PDB entry 9MLY | electron microscopy, 2.33 A resolution | chains B and D of the 4 polymer chains in the assembly

[Chain B (and D)]
Protein: Nitrogenase molybdenum-iron protein beta chain
From: Azotobacter vinelandii
Notes: EC 1.18.6.1; chain D of this document is another copy of the same molecule, construct and numbering; everything in this record applies to it too
UniProt: P07329 (NIFK_AZOVI); numbering as in UniProt (aligned over 1-523)
Chain sequence (523 residues; numbered 1 to 523; the number before each row is that of its first residue):
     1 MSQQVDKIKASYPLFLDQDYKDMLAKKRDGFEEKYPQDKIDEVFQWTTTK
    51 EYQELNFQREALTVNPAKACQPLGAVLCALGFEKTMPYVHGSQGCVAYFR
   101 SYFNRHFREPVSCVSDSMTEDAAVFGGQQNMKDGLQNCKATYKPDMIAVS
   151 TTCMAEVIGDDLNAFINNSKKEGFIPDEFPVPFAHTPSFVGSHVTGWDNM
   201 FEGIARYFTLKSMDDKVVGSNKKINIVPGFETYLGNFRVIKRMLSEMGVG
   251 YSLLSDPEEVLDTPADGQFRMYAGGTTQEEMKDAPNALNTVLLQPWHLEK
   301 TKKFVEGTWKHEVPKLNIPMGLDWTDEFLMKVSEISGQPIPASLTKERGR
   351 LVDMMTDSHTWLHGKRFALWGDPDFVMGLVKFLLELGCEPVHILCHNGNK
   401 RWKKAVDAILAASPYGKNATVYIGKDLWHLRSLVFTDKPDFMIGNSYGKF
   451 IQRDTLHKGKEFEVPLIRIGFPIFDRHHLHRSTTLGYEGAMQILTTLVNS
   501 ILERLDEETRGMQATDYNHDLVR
Not modelled in the structure: 1
Metal / ion sites: fe(8)-S(7) cluster Fe: Cys70, Cys95, Cys153, Ser188 (shared with 3 residues of chain A); Fe ion site 1: Arg108, Glu109 (shared with Asp353(D), Asp357(D) of chain D); Fe ion site 2: Asp353, Asp357 (shared with Arg108(D), Glu109(D) of chain D)
Small-molecule neighbours:
  - fe(8)-S(7) cluster (CLF): Cys70, Pro72, Ser92, Gly94, Cys95, Tyr98, Phe99, Thr152, Cys153, Ser188
  - 3-hydroxy-3-carboxy-adipic acid (HCA): Tyr98, Ser101, Arg105
Swiss-Prot annotation at these positions:
  - binding site ([8Fe-7S] cluster): Cys70, Cys95, Cys153, Ser188

[Interface between chain B and chain D]
Contacting residue pairs (130):
  Ser11(B) with Tyr517(D), hydrogen bond (backbone-side chain); Asn518(D)
  Tyr12(B) with Glu508(D); Thr509(D); Thr515(D); Tyr517(D); Asn518(D)
  Phe15(B) with Tyr517(D)
  Leu16(B) with Ala514(D); Thr515(D)
  Lys34(B) with Gln513(D), hydrogen bond
  Gln37(B) with Gln513(D), hydrogen bond
  Arg108(B) with Asp357(D); Arg523(D), hydrogen bond (side chain-backbone)
  Glu109(B) with Asp353(D)
  Arg238(B) with Arg350(D)
  Glu259(B) with Lys346(D), salt bridge; Arg350(D), salt bridge
  Asp262(B) with Arg350(D), salt bridge
  Pro264(B) with Lys346(D); Gly349(D); Arg350(D)
  Ala265(B) with Gly349(D), hydrogen bond (backbone-backbone); Val352(D); Asp353(D)
  Lys346(B) with Glu259(D), salt bridge; Pro264(D)
  Gly349(B) with Pro264(D); Ala265(D), hydrogen bond (backbone-backbone)
  Arg350(B) with Arg238(D); Glu259(D), salt bridge; Asp262(D), salt bridge; Pro264(D)
  Val352(B) with Ala265(D)
  Asp353(B) with Glu109(D); Ala265(D)
  Met354(B) with His478(D); Arg481(D)
  Asp357(B) with Arg108(D); His477(D); His478(D)
  Ser358(B) with His477(D), hydrogen bond; His478(D), hydrogen bond
  Trp361(B) with His477(D)
  Tyr447(B) with Leu521(D), hydrophobic
  Lys449(B) with Asp506(D), salt bridge; His519(D); Asp520(D), hydrogen bond (side chain-backbone)
  Phe450(B) with His519(D); Leu521(D), hydrophobic
  Gln452(B) with Arg510(D)
  Arg453(B) with Arg510(D); Met512(D)
  Asp454(B) with Met512(D)
  Leu456(B) with Arg510(D)
  His457(B) with Met512(D)
  Glu463(B) with Arg510(D)
  Arg468(B) with Asp506(D), salt bridge
  Phe474(B) with Leu521(D); Val522(D), hydrophobic; Arg523(D), hydrogen bond (backbone-backbone)
  Asp475(B) with Leu502(D); Asp506(D); Leu521(D); Arg523(D)
  Arg476(B) with Asn499(D); Leu502(D); Glu503(D), salt bridge; Asp506(D), salt bridge
  His477(B) with Asp357(D); Ser358(D), hydrogen bond; Trp361(D); Thr495(D); Val498(D); Asn499(D), hydrogen bond (backbone-side chain); Leu502(D); Arg523(D), hydrogen bond (side chain-backbone)
  His478(B) with Met354(D); Asp357(D); Ser358(D), hydrogen bond; Leu494(D)
  Leu479(B) with Asn499(D)
  Arg481(B) with Arg350(D); Met354(D); Met491(D)
  Met491(B) with Arg481(D)
  Leu494(B) with His478(D)
  Thr495(B) with His477(D)
  Val498(B) with His477(D)
  Asn499(B) with Arg476(D); His477(D), hydrogen bond (side chain-backbone); Leu479(D)
  Leu502(B) with Asp475(D); Arg476(D); His477(D)
  Glu503(B) with Arg476(D)
  Asp506(B) with Lys449(D), salt bridge; Arg468(D), salt bridge; Asp475(D); Arg476(D), salt bridge
  Glu508(B) with Tyr12(D)
  Arg510(B) with Gln452(D); Arg453(D); Leu456(D); Glu463(D)
  Met512(B) with Arg453(D); Asp454(D); His457(D)
  Gln513(B) with Lys34(D), hydrogen bond; Gln37(D), hydrogen bond
  Ala514(B) with Leu16(D)
  Thr515(B) with Leu16(D)
  Asp516(B) with Arg453(D)
  Tyr517(B) with Ser11(D), hydrogen bond (side chain-backbone); Tyr12(D); Phe15(D)
  Asn518(B) with Ser11(D), hydrogen bond; Tyr12(D)
  His519(B) with Lys449(D)
  Asp520(B) with Lys449(D), hydrogen bond (backbone-side chain)
  Leu521(B) with Ser446(D); Tyr447(D), hydrophobic; Phe450(D), hydrophobic; Phe474(D); Asp475(D)
  Val522(B) with Phe474(D), hydrophobic
  Arg523(B) with Arg108(D), hydrogen bond (backbone-side chain); Phe474(D), hydrogen bond (backbone-backbone); Asp475(D); His477(D), hydrogen bond (backbone-side chain)
Other interface residues (no listed pair), chain B (67 interface residues in all): Pro13, Arg105, Thr263, Ser446, Leu505, Thr509
Other interface residues (no listed pair), chain D (67 interface residues in all): Pro13, Arg105, Thr263, Leu505, Asp516

[Summary]
Chain B and chain D each contribute 67 residues to their interface, with 23 hydrogen bonds and 13 salt
bridges. Polar contacts include Glu259(B)-Lys346(D), Glu259(B)-Arg350(D) and Asp262(B)-Arg350(D). Ligands of
chain B: 3-hydroxy-3-carboxy-adipic acid and fe(8)-S(7) cluster. From UniProt: 4 [8Fe-7S] cluster-binding
residues on chain B.
Both chains are Nitrogenase molybdenum-iron protein beta chain (Azotobacter vinelandii). Entry 9MLY
(Azotobacter vinelandii Reduced MoFeP (C1 symmetry) obtained using the SPT Labtech chameleon of 5 mM sodium
...) was determined by electron microscopy, deposited together with 9CQM, 9CQN, 9CQO, 9CQP, 9CQQ, 9CQR and 12
further entries.
